8GOI - chains A and D of the 4 polymer chains in the assembly; structure by X-ray diffraction, 1.54 A resolution.

[Chain A]
Molecule: Lac23ys_aEE, an acidic mutant of LacI C-terminal tetramerization helix
Chain sequence (23 residues; each row starts with the number of its first residue):
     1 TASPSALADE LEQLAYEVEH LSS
Unresolved in the structure: 1-2

[Chain D]
Molecule: Lac23ys_bRR, a basic mutant of LacI C-terminal tetramerization helix
Chain sequence (23 residues; each row starts with the number of its first residue):
     1 TASPHALANR LRQLAYRVRS LSS

[Chain A / chain D interface]
Residue-residue contacts (26; chain A residue first):
  P4(A) - V18(D)
  P4(A) - R19(D)
  P4(A) - L21(D)
  P4(A) - S23(D)
  L7(A) - V18(D)  hydrophobic
  A8(A) - A15(D)
  A8(A) - R19(D)
  D9(A) - R19(D)  salt bridge
  L11(A) - L11(D)
  L11(A) - A15(D)  hydrophobic
  L11(A) - V18(D)  hydrophobic
  E12(A) - R12(D)
  E12(A) - A15(D)
  E12(A) - R19(D)  salt bridge
  L14(A) - L11(D)
  A15(A) - A8(D)
  A15(A) - L11(D)
  A15(A) - R12(D)
  Y16(A) - R12(D)
  V18(A) - P4(D)
  V18(A) - L7(D)  hydrophobic
  V18(A) - A8(D)
  E19(A) - H5(D)  salt bridge
  E19(A) - A8(D)
  L21(A) - P4(D)
  S22(A) - P4(D)
Interface residues without a listed pair, chain A (15 interface residues in all): S5, S23
Interface residues without a listed pair, chain D (13 interface residues in all): N9, S22

[Summary]
Chain A and chain D form an interface of 15 and 13 residues respectively; the contacts include 3 salt bridges.
Among the polar pairs are D9(A)-R19(D), E12(A)-R19(D) and E19(A)-H5(D).
Here chain A is Lac23ys_aEE, an acidic mutant of LacI C-terminal tetramerization helix and chain D is
Lac23ys_bRR, a basic mutant of LacI C-terminal tetramerization helix. Entry 8GOI (23-residues Heterotetramic
Antiparallel Coiled-Coil Derived From LacI) was determined by X-ray diffraction.
